Entry 7PLI (X-ray diffraction, 2.50 A resolution); this record covers chains B and C of the 4 polymer chains in the assembly.

Chain B:
Protein: ATP-dependent RNA helicase DbpA
Organism: Escherichia coli (strain K12)
Notes: EC 3.6.4.13
Reference sequence: P21693 (DBPA_ECOLI); residue numbers follow UniProt; this construct covers 1-457
Sequence (459 residues; numbered -1 to 457; the number before each row is that of its first residue; numbers below 1 keep their minus sign (Gly-1 is residue -1)):
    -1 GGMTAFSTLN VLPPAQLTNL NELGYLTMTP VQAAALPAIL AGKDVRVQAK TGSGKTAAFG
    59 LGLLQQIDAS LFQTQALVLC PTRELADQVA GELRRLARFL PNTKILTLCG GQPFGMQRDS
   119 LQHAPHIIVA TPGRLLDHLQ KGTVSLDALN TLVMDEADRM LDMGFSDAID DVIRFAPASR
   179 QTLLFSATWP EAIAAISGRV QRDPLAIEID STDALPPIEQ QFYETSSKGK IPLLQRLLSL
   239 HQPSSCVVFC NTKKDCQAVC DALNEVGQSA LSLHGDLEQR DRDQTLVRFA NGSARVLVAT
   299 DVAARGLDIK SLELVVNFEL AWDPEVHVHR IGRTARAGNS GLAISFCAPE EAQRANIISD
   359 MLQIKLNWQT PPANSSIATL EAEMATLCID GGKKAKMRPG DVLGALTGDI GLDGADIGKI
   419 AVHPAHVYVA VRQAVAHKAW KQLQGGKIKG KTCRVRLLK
Unresolved in the structure: -1 to 0, 372
Differences from the reference sequence: expression tag (-1 to 0)
Residues lining bound ligands: ADP / beryllium trifluoride: Phe4, Gly22, Tyr23, Thr25, Met26, Thr27, Gln30, Lys48, Thr49, Gly50, Ser51, Gly52, Lys53, Thr54, Ala55, Gln86, Glu90, Glu154, Ala185, Gly304, Asp306, Lys308, Arg331, Arg334, Ala335
Curated features (UniProtKB/Swiss-Prot):
  - motif: Ala3 to Ala31 (Q motif), Asp153 to Asp156 (DEAD box)
  - binding site (ATP): Ala47 to Thr54
From the paper describing this entry:
  - binding site for the 24-nt RNA strand: Arg81, Thr129, Arg132, Arg280
  - binding site for the 24-nt RNA strand (chain C): Arg81, Thr129, Arg132, Arg280

Chain C:
Molecule: 24-nt RNA strand
Sequence (24 nucleotides; each row starts with the number of its first residue; numbering starts at 0):
     0 XGGACAUAUG GCUGUUCGCC AUUU
Unresolved in the structure: 23
Modified positions: POP (pyrophosphate) at position 0

Chain B / chain C interface:
Residue-residue contacts (50):
  Glu20(B) - U12(C)  sugar contact
  Phe70(B) - U21(C)  phosphate contact
  Phe70(B) - U22(C)  base contact
  Arg92(B) - G10(C)  salt bridge to the phosphate
  Arg92(B) - C11(C)  phosphate contact
  Arg96(B) - C11(C)  phosphate contact
  Arg96(B) - U12(C)  sugar contact
  Pro99(B) - G10(C)  sugar contact
  Asn100(B) - G9(C)  hydrogen bond to the base
  Asn100(B) - G10(C)  hydrogen bond to the sugar
  Asn100(B) - A20(C)  hydrogen bond to the sugar
  Thr101(B) - G10(C)  sugar contact
  Lys102(B) - U8(C)  hydrogen bond to the sugar
  Lys102(B) - G9(C)  salt bridge to the phosphate
  Asp117(B) - U8(C)  sugar contact
  Ser118(B) - U8(C)  phosphate contact
  Ser118(B) - G9(C)  hydrogen bond to the phosphate
  His121(B) - U8(C)  hydrogen bond to the sugar
  His121(B) - U22(C)  stacking on the base
  Lys391(B) - G10(C)  phosphate contact
  Lys392(B) - G9(C)  salt bridge to the phosphate
  Lys394(B) - G9(C)  hydrogen bond to the base
  Lys394(B) - G10(C)  hydrogen bond to the base
  Lys394(B) - G17(C)  base contact
  Lys394(B) - C18(C)  base contact
  Lys394(B) - C19(C)  base contact
  Arg396(B) - C11(C)  hydrogen bond to the base
  Arg396(B) - G17(C)  hydrogen bond to the base
  Pro397(B) - G13(C)  base contact
  Gly398(B) - G13(C)  sugar contact
  Gly398(B) - U14(C)  sugar contact
  Gly398(B) - U15(C)  sugar contact
  Asp399(B) - U15(C)  hydrogen bond to the sugar
  Leu401(B) - G13(C)  phosphate contact
  Leu401(B) - U14(C)  base contact
  Gly402(B) - U14(C)  sugar contact
  Gly402(B) - U15(C)  base contact
  Ala403(B) - U15(C)  base contact
  Thr405(B) - U14(C)  hydrogen bond to the base
  Asp407(B) - U15(C)  hydrogen bond to the base
  Gly412(B) - U14(C)  base contact
  Ile415(B) - G13(C)  hydrogen bond to the base
  Gly416(B) - G13(C)  hydrogen bond to the base
  Lys417(B) - G13(C)  base contact
  Ile418(B) - G13(C)  hydrogen bond to the base
  Ile446(B) - U15(C)  base contact
  Lys447(B) - U15(C)  hydrogen bond to the base
  Lys447(B) - C16(C)  sugar contact
  Lys447(B) - G17(C)  hydrogen bond to the base
  Gly448(B) - C16(C)  base contact
Also at the interface, not in a pair above, chain B (34 interface residues in all): Leu104, Gly406, Lys445

Summary:
The interface between chain B and chain C involves 34 residues on one side and 15 on the other, with 18
hydrogen bonds, 3 salt bridges and 1 aromatic stacking contact. Polar contacts include Asn100(B)-G9(C),
Lys394(B)-G9(C) and Lys394(B)-G10(C). From the paper: a binding site for the 24-nt RNA strand at Arg81(B),
Thr129(B) and Arg132(B) among others; a binding site for the 24-nt RNA strand (chain C) at Arg81(B), Thr129(B)
and Arg132(B) among others.
Chain B is ATP-dependent RNA helicase DbpA (Escherichia coli (strain K12)) and chain C is a 24-nt RNA strand;
the structure, DEAD-box helicase DbpA bound to single stranded RNA and ADP/BeF3, was determined by X-ray
diffraction together with 7PMM and 7PMQ from the same study.
